Entry 6ZXS (X-ray diffraction, 3.00 A resolution); this record covers chains B and H of the 16 polymer chains in the assembly.

[Chain B]
Protein: Photosystem I P700 chlorophyll a apoprotein A2
From: Pisum sativum
Notes: EC 1.97.1.12
Reference sequence: A0A0F6NGI2 (A0A0F6NGI2_PEA); residues 2-734 here = UniProt positions 2-734
Sequence (733 residues; numbered 2 to 734; the number before each row is that of its first residue):
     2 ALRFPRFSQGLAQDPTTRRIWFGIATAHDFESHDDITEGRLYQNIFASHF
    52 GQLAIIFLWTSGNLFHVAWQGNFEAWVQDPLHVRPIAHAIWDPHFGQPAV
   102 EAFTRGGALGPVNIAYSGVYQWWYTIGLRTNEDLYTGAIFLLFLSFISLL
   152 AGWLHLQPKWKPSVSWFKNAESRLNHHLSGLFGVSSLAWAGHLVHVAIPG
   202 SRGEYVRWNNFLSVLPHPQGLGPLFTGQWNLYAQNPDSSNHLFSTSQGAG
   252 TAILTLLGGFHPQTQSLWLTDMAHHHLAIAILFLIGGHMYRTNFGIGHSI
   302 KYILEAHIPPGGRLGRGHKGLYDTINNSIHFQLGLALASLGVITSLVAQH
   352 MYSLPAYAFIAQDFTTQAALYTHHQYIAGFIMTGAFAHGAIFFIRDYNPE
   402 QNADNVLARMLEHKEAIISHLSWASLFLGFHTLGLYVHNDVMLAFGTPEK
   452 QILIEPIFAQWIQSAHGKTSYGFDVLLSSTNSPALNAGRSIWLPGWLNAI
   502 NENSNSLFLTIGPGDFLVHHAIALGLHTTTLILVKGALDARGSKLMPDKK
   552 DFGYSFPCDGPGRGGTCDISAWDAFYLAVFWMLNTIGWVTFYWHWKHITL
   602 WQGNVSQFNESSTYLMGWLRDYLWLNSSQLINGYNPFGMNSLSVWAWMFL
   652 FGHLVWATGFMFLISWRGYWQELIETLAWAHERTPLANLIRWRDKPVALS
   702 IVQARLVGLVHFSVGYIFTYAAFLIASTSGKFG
Metal / ion sites: chlorophyll a Mg site 1 near Q53 (its only coordinating residue here); chlorophyll a Mg site 2 near D93 (its only coordinating residue here); Ca2+: I501, E503, N506, L508; 4Fe-4S cluster Fe: C559, C568 (shared with 2 residues of chain A)
Small-molecule neighbours:
  - beta-carotene (BCR), molecule 1: L54, I57, F58, W60, G181, L182, V185, S186, L188
  - beta-carotene (BCR), molecule 2: T61, L65, W123, W124, I127, L129, G138, F141, L142, L145, W209
  - beta-carotene (BCR), molecule 3: L188, L222, L225, F226, L278, L285, I286, H289
  - beta-carotene (BCR), molecule 4: F332, G335, L336, A339, V343, M383, A386, F387, G390, F393, F394, A538
  - beta-carotene (BCR), molecule 5: F387, M411, I418, V535, L539
  - beta-carotene (BCR), molecule 6: L434, G435, V438
  - beta-carotene (BCR), molecule 7: V645, W648, M649, F652, W671, L674, I675, L678, F719
  - beta-carotene (BCR), molecule 8: T685, P686, L687, A688
  - chlorophyll a isomer (CL0): L620, L624, W625
  - chlorophyll a (CLA), molecule 1: F5, F8, G24, I25, A28, H29, F31, H34, S49, G52, Q53, I56
  - chlorophyll a (CLA), molecule 2: T18, I21, W22, I675, L678, A679, H682, I691, R692, W693, R694, D695, P697, V698, L700
  - chlorophyll a (CLA), molecule 3: W22, F652, L655, V656, T659, M662, F663, L700, V708, V711, H712, V715
  - chlorophyll a (CLA), molecule 4: I25, A26, T27, A28, H29, D30, H331, L334, L338, F381, I382, T384, G385, A388, H389, I392, R396, Y555, W573, F576, V711, V715, F719
  - chlorophyll a (CLA), molecule 5: H29, F31, Y43, I46, S49, H50, Q53, L54, I57, F168, R174, H178, L182, F183, I330, H331, Q333, L334, A337, L338, L341
  - chlorophyll a (CLA), molecule 6: H29, Q53, I56, I57, W60, L341, I378, F381, I382
  - chlorophyll a (CLA), molecule 7: F47, F51, I148, L151, A152, L155, H156, K160, W161, P163, W167
  - chlorophyll a (CLA), molecule 8: F47, H50, F51, L54, W123, W167, F168, N170, S173, R174, H177, H178, G181, L182, F183, I344, Y358
  - chlorophyll a (CLA), molecule 9: L54, F58, I127, G128, L129, D134, T137, G138, F141, L145, I148, S149, S186, A189, W190, G192, H193, H196, V197, V207, R208, W209, F212
  - chlorophyll a (CLA), molecule 10: I56, L59, W60, S62, G63, F66, H67, W70, Q71, H89, A90, W92
  - chlorophyll a (CLA), molecule 11: I56, W60, N64, H67, A88, H89, N114, I115, A116, Y117, S118, V120, V645, W646, M649, F719
  - chlorophyll a (CLA), molecule 12: W60, N64, Y117, S118, A370, T373, H374, Y377, I378, F381, W646, M649, I718, F719, Y721, A722, L725, I726
  - chlorophyll a (CLA), molecule 13: W60, T61, S118, G119, V120, W123, V185, S186, A189, L341, I344, T345, V348, M352, Y358, I361, L371, H374, H375, I378, I382
  - chlorophyll a (CLA), molecule 14: H89, A90, I91, W92, D93, H95, F96, F104, N114, S644, V645, W648
  - chlorophyll a (CLA), molecule 15: W123, T126, I127, L182, F183, S186, S187, W190, L194, L268, M273, H276, H277, I280, I344, L347, V348, H351, M352, A357, Y358
  - chlorophyll a (CLA), molecule 16: W167, N170, S173, H177, T293, N294, F295
  - chlorophyll a (CLA), molecule 17: A171, R174, L175, H178, L179, F183, I280, L283, F284, I301, L305, Y323, I326, N327, L336, A337, S340, L341, I344
  - chlorophyll a (CLA), molecule 18: L175, L179, F183, L283, F284, G287, M290, Y291, I301, I304
  - chlorophyll a (CLA), molecule 19: N176, H177, S180, G181, V185, L285, H289, Y291, T293, F295, I297
  - chlorophyll a (CLA), molecule 20: L188, A189, A191, G192, V195, H196, F212, V215, L216, P217, H218, G221, L222, F226, Y233, I254, L255, L278
  - chlorophyll a (CLA), molecule 21: L225, W230, N231, Y233, A234, L255, T256, L257, H275, L278, A279, I282, L283, I492, W493
  - chlorophyll a (CLA), molecule 22: T256, L257, G259, L268, D272, M273, H275, H276, A279, I280, L283, H351, L355, W493, W497
  - chlorophyll a (CLA), molecule 23: I286, G287, H289, M290, I297, G298, H299
  - chlorophyll a (CLA), molecule 24: I286, M290, H299, Y303, I304, A307, H308
  - chlorophyll a (CLA), molecule 25: I304, L305, H308, L315, H319, L322, I326, F332, V407, L408, M411
  - chlorophyll a (CLA), molecule 26: A307, H308, I309, P310, P311, R314, L315
  - chlorophyll a (CLA), molecule 27: R314, L315, V407, R410, M411, E413, H414, A417, I418, H421
  - chlorophyll a (CLA), molecule 28: L336, A339, S340, V343, I344, L347, Q350, H351, Y353, S354, L355, L508, F509
  - chlorophyll a (CLA), molecule 29: V343, S346, L347, Q350, Q376, G380, M383, F387, L527, T530, T531, L534, M583, T586, I587
  - chlorophyll a (CLA), molecule 30: Q350, Y353, Y372, Q376, F459, A460, I463, Q464, F509, L510, I512, H520, I523, L527, V590, Y593, W594, K597
  - chlorophyll a (CLA), molecule 31: Y377, T433, L434, Y437, V519, A522, L525, N585, W589, F592, L616, W619, L624, S628, I632, F650, H654, W657, F713, Y717, T720, Y721, F724
  - chlorophyll a (CLA), molecule 32: A417, H421, W424
  - chlorophyll a (CLA), molecule 33: I418, L422, W424, A524, L527, H528, T531
  - chlorophyll a (CLA), molecule 34: S420, H421, S423, W424, L427, F431
  - chlorophyll a (CLA), molecule 35: S423, S426, L427, G430, F431, L434, L525, T529, L532, I533, L578, F581, W582
  - chlorophyll a (CLA), molecule 36: W424, F428, L429, I455, E456, P457, I458, F459, A460, I512, F517, H520, H521, A524, H528
  - chlorophyll a (CLA), molecule 37: W424, L427, F428, F431, H432
  - chlorophyll a (CLA), molecule 38: H432, G435, L436, V438, H439, V442, M443, F446, K451, I453
  - chlorophyll a (CLA), molecule 39: L434, V438, D441, L525, F581, W582, N585, W589, L616, L620, W657, F713, Y717
  - chlorophyll a (CLA), molecule 40: I458, F459, W462, F474
  - chlorophyll a (CLA), molecule 41: W462, I463, A466, H467, L477, L478, A485, W493, L494, W497, F509
  - chlorophyll a (CLA), molecule 42: L477, S483, P484, A485, A488, G489, I492, W493
  - chlorophyll a (CLA), molecule 43: W648, L651, F652, H654, L655, W657, A658, F661
  - chlorophyll a (CLA), molecule 44: L655, A658, T659, F661, M662, I665, S666, Y670, W671, L674
  - chlorophyll a (CLA), molecule 45: L678, A681, H682, T685, A688, I691
  - chlorophyll a (CLA), molecule 46: W680, A681, R684, T685, P686
  - chlorophyll a (CLA), molecule 47: P686, L687, A688, L690, I691
  - phylloquinone (PQN): W22, M662, F663, S666, W667, R668, W671, I675, V698, A699, L700, A705
  - 4Fe-4S cluster (SF4): C559, G561, P562, C568, W667, I702, R706

[Chain H]
Protein: Photosystem I reaction center subunit VI
From: Pisum sativum
Reference sequence: A0A0M3KL10 (A0A0M3KL10_PEA); aligned to UniProt positions 53-138 over residues 53-138
Sequence (88 residues; numbered 53 to 140; the number before each row is that of its first residue):
    53 VYFDLEDLGNTTGQWDLYGSDAPSPYNSLQSKFFETFAAPFTKRGLLLKF
   103 LILGGGSTLAYFSATASGDILPIKKGPQLPPQLGPRLG
Sequence notes: conflict L60 (Ile9 in A0A0M3KL10), N79 (Ser28 in A0A0M3KL10), S80 (Pro29 in A0A0M3KL10), A116 (Thr65 in A0A0M3KL10), K126 (Val75 in A0A0M3KL10), Q134 (Lys83 in A0A0M3KL10); insertion (139)
Small-molecule neighbours:
  - chlorophyll a (CLA), molecule 1: P77, Y78, Q82, F86
  - chlorophyll a (CLA), molecule 2: N79, L81, Q82, F85, F86
  - chlorophyll a (CLA), molecule 3: G107, T110, L111, L123

[How chain B and chain H interact]
Pairs across the interface (34; chain B residue first):
  L82(B) with L139(H)
  H83(B) with L139(H); G140(H), hydrogen bond (backbone-backbone)
  V84(B) with L139(H)
  R85(B) with G136(H); L139(H); G140(H), hydrogen bond (side chain-backbone)
  I91(B) with I125(H)
  W92(B) with S115(H); I125(H); K126(H)
  D93(B) with I125(H)
  F96(B) with P124(H)
  G97(B) with P124(H)
  Q98(B) with P124(H); K127(H); G128(H), hydrogen bond (side chain-backbone)
  V101(B) with P124(H); G128(H); P129(H)
  E102(B) with P129(H); Q130(H), hydrogen bond (side chain-backbone); L131(H), hydrogen bond (side chain-backbone); Q134(H)
  T105(B) with P129(H)
  G107(B) with G140(H), hydrogen bond (backbone-backbone)
  L110(B) with P129(H)
  Q363(B) with R138(H), hydrogen bond (backbone-side chain)
  F365(B) with R138(H)
  S730(B) with P137(H)
  G731(B) with P137(H)
  K732(B) with P137(H)
  F733(B) with P137(H), hydrophobic; R138(H), hydrogen bond (backbone-side chain)
Also at the interface, not in a pair above, chain B (25 interface residues in all): P94, G111, P112, P686
Also at the interface, not in a pair above, chain H (17 interface residues in all): Y70, L123

[In short]
25 residues of chain B and 17 residues of chain H are in contact, with 8 hydrogen bonds. Among the polar pairs
are R85(B)-G140(H), Q98(B)-G128(H) and E102(B)-Q130(H).
Chain B is Photosystem I P700 chlorophyll a apoprotein A2 and chain H is Photosystem I reaction center subunit
VI, both from Pisum sativum; the structure, Cold grown Pea Photosystem I, was determined by X-ray diffraction.
